6S24 - chains A and F; structure by X-ray diffraction, 2.12 A resolution.

== Chain A ==
Molecule: Polypeptide N-acetylgalactosaminyltransferase
Source organism: Taeniopygia guttata
Notes: EC 2.4.1.-
Reference sequence: H0ZAB5 (H0ZAB5_TAEGU); residue numbers follow UniProt; this construct covers 1-631
Chain sequence (631 residues; each row starts with the number of its first residue):
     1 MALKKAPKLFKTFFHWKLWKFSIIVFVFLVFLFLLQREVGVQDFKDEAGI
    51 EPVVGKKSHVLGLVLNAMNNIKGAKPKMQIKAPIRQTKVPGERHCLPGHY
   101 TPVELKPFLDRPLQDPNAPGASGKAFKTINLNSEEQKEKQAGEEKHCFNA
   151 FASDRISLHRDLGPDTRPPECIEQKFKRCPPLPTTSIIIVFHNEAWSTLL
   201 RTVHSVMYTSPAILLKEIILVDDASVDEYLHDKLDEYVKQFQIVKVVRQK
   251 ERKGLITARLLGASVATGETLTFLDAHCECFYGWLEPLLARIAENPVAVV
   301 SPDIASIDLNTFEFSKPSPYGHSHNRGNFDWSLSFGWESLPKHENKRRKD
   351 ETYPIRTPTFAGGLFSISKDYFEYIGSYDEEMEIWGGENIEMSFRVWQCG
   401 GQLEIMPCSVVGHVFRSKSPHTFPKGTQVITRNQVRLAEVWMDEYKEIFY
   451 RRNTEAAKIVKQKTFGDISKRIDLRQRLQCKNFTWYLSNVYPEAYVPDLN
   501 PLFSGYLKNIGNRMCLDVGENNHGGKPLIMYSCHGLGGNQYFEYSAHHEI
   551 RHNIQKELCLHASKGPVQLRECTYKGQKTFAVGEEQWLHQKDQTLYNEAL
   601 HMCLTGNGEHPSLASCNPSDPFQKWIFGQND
Not modelled in the structure: 1-93, 631
Disulfide bonds: Cys95-Cys179, Cys171-Cys408, Cys399-Cys480, Cys515-Cys533, Cys559-Cys572, Cys603-Cys616
Glycans and other covalent adducts: N-acetylglucosamine (NAG) linked to Asn482
Metal / ion sites: Mn2+: Asp275, His277, His413 (together with UDP)
Residues lining bound ligands:
  - 2-acetamido-2-deoxy-beta-D-galactopyranose (NGA): Asp517, Gly519, Glu520, Tyr531, His534, Leu536, Gly537, Gly538, Asn539, Gln540
  - tris(hydroxyethyl)aminomethane (TAM): Arg259, Asp275, Ile304, Ala361, Gly362, Gly363, Leu364, His413, Phe415
  - UDP (uridine-5'-diphosphate): Val190, Phe191, His192, Glu194, Asp223, Arg252, Gly254, Leu255, Asp275, Ala276, His277, Ile384, Trp385, His413, Arg416, His421
Curated features (UniProtKB/Swiss-Prot):
  - binding site (Mn(2+)): Asp275, His277, His413
  - binding site (UDP-N-acetyl-alpha-D-galactosamine): Asp517, Glu520, His534, Asn539
  - glycosylation: Asn482 (N-linked (GlcNAc...) asparagine)
From the paper describing this entry:
  - binding site for 2-acetamido-2-deoxy-beta-D-galactopyranose: Asp517, Glu520, Tyr531, His534, Leu536, Asn539
  - post-translational modification sites: Asn482
  - binding site for UDP: Val190, His192, Asp223, Arg252, Ile384, Trp385, Arg416, His421
  - Mn2+ coordination: Asp275, His413
  - conformationally variable residues (order/disorder transition, side-chain flip): Trp385, Ser417 to Gln428

== Chain F ==
Molecule: Ala-thr-gly-ala-gly-ala-gly-ala-gly-thr-thr-pro-gly-pro
Chain sequence (14 residues; numbered 2 to 15; the number before each row is that of its first residue):
     2 ATGAGAGAGTTPGP
Glycans and other covalent adducts: 2-acetamido-2-deoxy-beta-D-galactopyranose (NGA) linked to Thr3
Residues lining bound ligands: UDP (uridine-5'-diphosphate): Gly10, Thr11, Thr12
From the paper describing this entry:
  - binding site for UDP: Thr12

== Chain A / chain F interface ==
Pairs across the interface (24; chain A residue first):
  Ile304(A) - Pro15(F)
  Asn325(A) - Pro15(F)
  Phe335(A) - Thr12(F)
  Phe335(A) - Pro13(F)
  Trp337(A) - Pro13(F)  hydrogen bond (side chain-backbone)
  Trp337(A) - Gly14(F)
  Trp337(A) - Pro15(F)
  Trp385(A) - Gly10(F)
  Trp385(A) - Thr11(F)
  Phe415(A) - Thr12(F)
  Phe415(A) - Pro13(F)
  Phe415(A) - Gly14(F)
  Phe415(A) - Pro15(F)
  Arg416(A) - Thr11(F)  hydrogen bond (backbone-side chain)
  Ser417(A) - Gly8(F)
  Ser417(A) - Thr11(F)
  Lys418(A) - Gly8(F)
  Lys418(A) - Thr11(F)
  Ser419(A) - Gly10(F)
  Ser419(A) - Thr11(F)
  Glu520(A) - Ala7(F)
  Tyr531(A) - Ala2(F)
  Tyr531(A) - Thr3(F)  hydrogen bond (side chain-backbone)
  Leu536(A) - Gly4(F)
Other interface residues (no listed pair), chain A (16 interface residues in all): Ala361, Ile430, His534
Interface features reported in the paper:
  - residue pairs: Trp337(A)-Pro13(F) (hydrogen bond), Trp337(A)-Pro15(F), Phe415(A)-Pro15(F), Arg416(A)-Thr11(F) (hydrogen bond), Arg416(A)-Thr12(F) (water-mediated contact), Ser419(A)-Ala9(F) (water-mediated contact)

== Overview ==
Chain A and chain F form an interface of 16 and 11 residues respectively; the contacts include 3 hydrogen
bonds. Polar contacts include Trp337(A)-Pro13(F), Arg416(A)-Thr11(F) and Tyr531(A)-Thr3(F). The authors report
hydrogen bonds between Trp337(A) and Pro13(F) and Arg416(A) and Thr11(F); contacts between Trp337(A) and
Pro15(F) and Phe415(A) and Pro15(F); water-mediated contacts between Arg416(A) and Thr12(F) and Ser419(A) and
Ala9(F). The paper reports a binding site for UDP at Val190(A), His192(A) and Thr12(F) among others; a binding
site for 2-acetamido-2-deoxy-beta-D-galactopyranose at Asp517(A), Glu520(A) and Tyr531(A) among others.
Chain A is Polypeptide N-acetylgalactosaminyltransferase (Taeniopygia guttata) and chain F is
Ala-thr-gly-ala-gly-ala-gly-ala-gly-thr-thr-pro-gly-pro; the structure, Crystal structure of the TgGalNAc-T3
in complex with UDP, manganese and the peptide 3, was determined by X-ray diffraction, deposited together with
6S22.
